Entry 8TYX (X-ray diffraction, 1.36 A resolution); this record covers chains A and B.

# Chain A
Protein: Ubl(BilA)
From: Ensifer aridi
Sequence (98 residues; numbered 1 to 98; the number before each row is that of its first residue):
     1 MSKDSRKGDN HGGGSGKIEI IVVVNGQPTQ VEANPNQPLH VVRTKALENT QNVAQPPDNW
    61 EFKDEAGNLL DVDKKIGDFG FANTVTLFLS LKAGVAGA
Disordered / not traced: 1-15, 98
What the authors report for this chain:
  - post-translational modification sites: Gly97

# Chain B
Protein: DUB(BilC) E33A Mutant
From: Ensifer aridi
Notes: engineered mutation(s): E33A
Sequence (162 residues; row label = number of the first residue in the row):
     1 MTPLEDVRTV ALPRDCVSTV QAHLRSVGQQ GHAGMALWVG VQQDQHFVIA ETVIPAQRHI
    61 RTSDGVCVMV PAEELHRLNV WLYKRGLTLL AQIHSHPGRA YHSTTDDAYA VATTIGCLSL
   121 VVPNFAREPF DLARVAAYRL DARANWNEVP SAALTRMITI TS
Bound ions: Zn2+: His94, His96, Asp106
What the authors report for this chain:
  - mutagenesis - D106A: abolished catalytic activity on UblBilA-GFP
  - catalytic residues: Asp106

# How chain A and chain B interact
Residue-residue contacts - 65 pairs, chain A then chain B:
  Val23(A) with Asn79(B), hydrogen bond (backbone-side chain); Tyr83(B), hydrophobic
  Val24(A) with Asn79(B)
  Asn25(A) with Asn79(B), hydrogen bond (backbone-side chain); Leu82(B); Thr113(B), hydrogen bond
  Gly26(A) with Asn79(B), hydrogen bond (backbone-side chain); Leu82(B); Tyr83(B)
  Gln27(A) with Leu87(B), hydrogen bond (side chain-backbone); Thr88(B), hydrogen bond
  Thr50(A) with Thr114(B)
  Gln51(A) with Thr113(B); Thr114(B); Ile115(B), hydrogen bond (backbone-backbone)
  Asn52(A) with Thr113(B), hydrogen bond; Thr114(B), hydrogen bond
  Val53(A) with Thr113(B), hydrogen bond (backbone-backbone); Ile115(B), hydrophobic; Leu140(B), hydrophobic; Asp141(B); Ala144(B)
  Ala54(A) with Ala108(B); Thr113(B), hydrogen bond (backbone-backbone); Leu140(B), hydrophobic
  Gln55(A) with Ala108(B); Tyr109(B), hydrogen bond (side chain-backbone); Ala110(B), hydrogen bond (side chain-backbone)
  Trp60(A) with Thr113(B)
  Lys63(A) with His76(B)
  Phe88(A) with Asn79(B); Val80(B), hydrophobic; Tyr83(B), hydrophobic
  Leu89(A) with Asn79(B), hydrogen bond (backbone-side chain)
  Ser90(A) with Leu75(B); His76(B); Asn79(B), hydrogen bond
  Leu91(A) with Ala72(B); Leu75(B); Ala110(B); Val111(B), hydrophobic; Thr113(B)
  Lys92(A) with Ala72(B)
  Ala93(A) with Val70(B); Leu75(B)
  Gly94(A) with Val68(B); Met69(B); Val70(B), hydrogen bond (backbone-backbone); Leu75(B); Tyr109(B); Val111(B)
  Val95(A) with Val68(B); Met69(B), hydrophobic; Thr105(B); Tyr109(B), hydrogen bond (backbone-backbone)
  Ala96(A) with Met35(B), hydrophobic; Cys67(B); Val68(B), hydrogen bond (backbone-backbone); His94(B); Asp106(B)
  Gly97(A) with Val66(B); His94(B); Ser103(B), hydrogen bond (backbone-side chain); Thr105(B); Asp106(B), hydrogen bond (backbone-side chain)
Other interface residues (no listed pair), chain A (28 interface residues in all): Ile21, Pro28, Glu61, Asp64, Thr86
Other interface residues (no listed pair), chain B (35 interface residues in all): Leu89, His96, Asp107, Ala112, Ala142, Trp146

# Summary
28 residues of chain A and 35 residues of chain B are in contact; the contacts include 20 hydrogen bonds.
Polar contacts include Val23(A)-Asn79(B), Asn25(A)-Asn79(B) and Asn25(A)-Thr113(B). His94(B), His96(B) and
Asp106(B) form the Zn2+ site. The paper reports the catalytic residue Asp106(B); D106A of chain B abolishes
catalytic activity on UblBilA-GFP.
Here chain A is Ubl(BilA) and chain B is DUB(BilC) E33A Mutant, both from Ensifer aridi. Entry 8TYX (Structure
of a bacterial Ubl-deubiquitinase complex (form 1)) was determined by X-ray diffraction together with 8TYY,
8TYZ and 8TZ0 from the same study.
